Entry 4I18 (X-ray diffraction, 3.24 A resolution); this record covers chains L and H of the 3 polymer chains in the assembly.

Chain L:
Protein: antibody light chain
Organism: Mus musculus
Notes: fragment: Fab; antibody fragment or engineered binder
Sequence (217 residues; each row starts with the number of its first residue):
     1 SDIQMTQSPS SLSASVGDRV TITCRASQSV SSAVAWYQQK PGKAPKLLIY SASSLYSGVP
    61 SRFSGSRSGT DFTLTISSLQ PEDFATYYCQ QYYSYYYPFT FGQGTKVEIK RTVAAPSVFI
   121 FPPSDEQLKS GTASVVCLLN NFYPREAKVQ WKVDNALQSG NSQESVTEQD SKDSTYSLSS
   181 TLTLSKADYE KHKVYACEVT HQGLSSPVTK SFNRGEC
Unresolved in the structure: 217
Disulfides: Cys-24/Cys-89, Cys-137/Cys-197

Chain H:
Protein: antibody heavy chain
Organism: Mus musculus
Notes: fragment: Fab; antibody fragment or engineered binder
Sequence (236 residues; numbered 1 to 236; the number before each row is that of its first residue):
     1 EISEVQLVES GGGLVQPGGS LRLSCAASGF NFSSSSMHWV RQAPGQGLEW VAYISPYYGS
    61 TSYADSVKGR FTISADTSKN TAYLQMNSLR AEDTAVYYCA RSYGYVYWNA YSSGMDYWGQ
   121 GTLVTVSSAS TKGPSVFPLA PSSKSTSGGT AALGCLVKDY FPEPVTVSWN SGALTSGVHT
   181 FPAVLQSSGL YSLSSVVTVP SSSLGTQTYI CNVNHKPSNT KVDKKVEPKS CDKTHT
Unresolved in the structure: 1-3, 231-236
Disulfides: Cys-25/Cys-99, Cys-155/Cys-211
Metal / ion sites: Ca2+: Ser-78 (shared with 1 residue of chain A)

Interface between chain L and chain H:
Contacting residue pairs (75):
  Ser-1(L) with Asp-65(H)
  Tyr-37(L) with Met-115(H), hydrogen bond (side chain-backbone); Trp-118(H), hydrophobic
  Gln-39(L) with Gln-42(H), hydrogen bond; Leu-48(H); Tyr-98(H)
  Lys-43(L) with Tyr-98(H)
  Ala-44(L) with Tyr-98(H), hydrophobic; Gly-119(H); Gln-120(H), hydrogen bond (backbone-side chain)
  Pro-45(L) with Trp-118(H), hydrophobic
  Leu-47(L) with Ser-113(H); Asp-116(H)
  Tyr-50(L) with Ser-113(H); Gly-114(H)
  Tyr-56(L) with Asp-116(H); Tyr-117(H)
  Tyr-88(L) with Gln-42(H), hydrogen bond; Gly-47(H); Leu-48(H), hydrophobic
  Gln-90(L) with Met-115(H)
  Tyr-92(L) with Asn-109(H); Ser-112(H)
  Tyr-95(L) with Tyr-107(H)
  Tyr-97(L) with Tyr-63(H); Asp-65(H), hydrogen bond
  Pro-98(L) with Trp-50(H); Tyr-53(H); Asn-109(H)
  Phe-99(L) with His-38(H); Trp-50(H); Tyr-53(H), hydrophobic; Asn-109(H); Met-115(H), hydrophobic
  Phe-101(L) with Val-40(H), hydrophobic; Leu-48(H); Trp-50(H)
  Ser-117(L) with Ser-147(H)
  Phe-119(L) with Lys-144(H); Ser-145(H); Thr-146(H); Ser-147(H); Ala-152(H), hydrophobic
  Ile-120(L) with Lys-144(H), hydrogen bond (backbone-backbone)
  Phe-121(L) with Leu-139(H); Ala-140(H); Ser-145(H); Ala-152(H)
  Ser-124(L) with Phe-137(H); Pro-138(H)
  Glu-126(L) with Pro-138(H); Lys-224(H), salt bridge
  Gln-127(L) with Phe-137(H)
  Ser-134(L) with Lys-158(H)
  Val-136(L) with Leu-139(H), hydrophobic
  Leu-138(L) with Phe-181(H), hydrophobic; Val-196(H), hydrophobic
  Asn-140(L) with His-179(H); Thr-198(H)
  Asn-141(L) with His-179(H), hydrogen bond
  Gln-163(L) with Val-184(H); Leu-185(H), hydrogen bond (side chain-backbone); Gln-186(H)
  Glu-164(L) with Val-184(H)
  Ser-165(L) with Phe-181(H); Pro-182(H), hydrogen bond (side chain-backbone); Val-184(H)
  Val-166(L) with Pro-182(H)
  Ser-177(L) with His-179(H); Phe-181(H)
  Leu-178(L) with Phe-181(H)
  Ser-179(L) with Phe-181(H); Ser-194(H), hydrogen bond
  Thr-183(L) with Lys-158(H)
  Lys-210(L) with Lys-144(H)
Other interface residues (no listed pair), chain L (43 interface residues in all): Tyr-96, Pro-122, Ser-130, Thr-167, Thr-181
Other interface residues (no listed pair), chain H (54 interface residues in all): Gln-46, Glu-49, Ser-62, Ser-102, Ala-110, Pro-141, Thr-150, Ala-151, Leu-153, Leu-156, Thr-180, Ser-187, Lys-229

Summary:
43 residues of chain L and 54 residues of chain H are in contact; the contacts include 10 hydrogen bonds and 1
salt bridge. Polar pairs include Glu-126(L)/Lys-224(H), Tyr-37(L)/Met-115(H) and Gln-39(L)/Gln-42(H).
Here chain L is antibody light chain and chain H is antibody heavy chain, both from Mus musculus. Entry 4I18
(Crystal structure of human prolactin receptor complexed with Fab fragment) was determined by X-ray
diffraction.
